PDB entry 2OM0 | X-ray diffraction, 2.05 A resolution | chains B and J of the 12 polymer chains in the assembly

# Chain B (and J)
Protein: Insulin B chain
Source organism: Homo sapiens
Notes: chain J of this document is another copy of the same molecule, construct and numbering; everything in this record applies to it too
UniProtKB: P01308 (INS_HUMAN); residues 1-30 here correspond to UniProt positions 25-54 (UniProt number = residue number + 24)
Sequence (30 residues; row label = number of the first residue in the row):
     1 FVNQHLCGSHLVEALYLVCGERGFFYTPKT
Not modelled in the structure: 30
Ion coordination: Zn2+: His10 (shared with 1 residue of chain F; His10(J) of chain J)
Small-molecule neighbours:
  - resorcinol (RCO), molecule 1: Val2, His5, Leu6
  - resorcinol (RCO), molecule 2: Cys7, His10, Leu11, Ala14

# Interface between chain B and chain J
Residue-residue contacts - 6 pairs, chain B then chain J:
  Phe1(B) - Asn3(J)
  Val2(B) - Cys7(J)  hydrophobic
  Leu6(B) - Cys7(J)  hydrophobic
  Leu6(B) - His10(J)
  Ser9(B) - His10(J)
  His10(B) - His10(J)  hydrogen bond
Also at the interface, not in a pair above, chain J (4 interface residues in all): Glu13

# Summary
5 residues of chain B and 4 residues of chain J are in contact; the contacts include 1 hydrogen bond. The
hydrogen-bonded pair is His10(B)-His10(J). Chain B binds resorcinol.
Both chains are Insulin B chain (Homo sapiens). Entry 2OM0 (Structure of human insulin in presence of urea at
pH 6.5) was determined by X-ray diffraction (same publication as 2OLY, 2OLZ and 2OM1).
